Entry 7C9N (X-ray diffraction, 2.47 A resolution); this record covers chains B and A.

[Chain B (and A)]
Molecule: Histone-lysine N-methyltransferase SETDB1
Organism: Homo sapiens
Notes: EC 2.1.1.-; chain A of this document is another copy of the same molecule, construct and numbering; everything in this record applies to it too
Reference sequence: Q15047 (SETB1_HUMAN); numbering as in UniProt (aligned over 190-410)
Sequence (240 residues; each row starts with the number of its first residue):
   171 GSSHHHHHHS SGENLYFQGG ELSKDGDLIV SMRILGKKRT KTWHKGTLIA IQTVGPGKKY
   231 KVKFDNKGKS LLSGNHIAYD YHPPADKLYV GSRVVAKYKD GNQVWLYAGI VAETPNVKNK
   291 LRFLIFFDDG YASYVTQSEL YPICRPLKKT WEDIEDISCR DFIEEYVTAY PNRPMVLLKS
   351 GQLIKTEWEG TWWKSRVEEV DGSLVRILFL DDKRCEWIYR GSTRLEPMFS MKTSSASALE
Not modelled in the structure: 171-188, 404-410
Construct notes: expression tag (171-189)
Ligand contacts: FN9 (3,5-dimethyl-2-[[(3R,5R)-1-methyl-5-phenyl-piperidin-3-yl]amino]pyrrolo[3,2-d]pyrimidin-4-one): Thr212, Tyr268, Trp275, Tyr277, Phe297, Asp299, Gly300, Tyr301, Glu386, Trp387, Arg394

[How chain B and chain A interact]
Residue-residue contacts (16):
  Lys208(B) with Asp326(A)
  Thr210(B) with Asp299(A)
  His214(B) with Glu359(A), salt bridge
  Asp235(B) with Glu359(A); Gly360(A)
  Asn272(B) with Lys383(A); Arg384(A); Cys385(A)
  Gln273(B) with Arg384(A)
  Asp299(B) with Thr210(A)
  Glu359(B) with His214(A), salt bridge; Lys215(A); Asp235(A)
  Gly360(B) with Asp235(A)
  Arg384(B) with Asn272(A); Gln273(A)
Interface residues without a listed pair, chain B (19 interface residues in all): Arg209, Lys211, Lys215, Asn236, Gly238, Val274, Asp298, Glu325, Asp326
Interface residues without a listed pair, chain A (20 interface residues in all): Lys208, Arg209, Lys211, Tyr277, Glu325, Ser328, Trp358

[Summary]
The interface between chain B and chain A involves 19 residues on one side and 20 on the other; the contacts
include 2 salt bridges. The salt-bridged pair is His214(B)-Glu359(A). Ligands of chain B: compound FN9.
Both chains are Histone-lysine N-methyltransferase SETDB1 (Homo sapiens). Entry 7C9N (Crystal structure of
SETDB1 tudor domain in complexed with Compound 1) was determined by X-ray diffraction together with 7CJT, 7CAJ
and 7CD9 from the same study.
